PDB entry 7ZYW | X-ray diffraction, 2.45 A resolution | chains A and E of the 6 polymer chains in the assembly

Chain A:
Name: Tubulin alpha-1B chain
Source organism: Bos taurus
UniProt: P81947 (TBA1B_BOVIN); residues 1-451 here = UniProt positions 1-451
Chain sequence (451 residues; row label = number of the first residue in the row):
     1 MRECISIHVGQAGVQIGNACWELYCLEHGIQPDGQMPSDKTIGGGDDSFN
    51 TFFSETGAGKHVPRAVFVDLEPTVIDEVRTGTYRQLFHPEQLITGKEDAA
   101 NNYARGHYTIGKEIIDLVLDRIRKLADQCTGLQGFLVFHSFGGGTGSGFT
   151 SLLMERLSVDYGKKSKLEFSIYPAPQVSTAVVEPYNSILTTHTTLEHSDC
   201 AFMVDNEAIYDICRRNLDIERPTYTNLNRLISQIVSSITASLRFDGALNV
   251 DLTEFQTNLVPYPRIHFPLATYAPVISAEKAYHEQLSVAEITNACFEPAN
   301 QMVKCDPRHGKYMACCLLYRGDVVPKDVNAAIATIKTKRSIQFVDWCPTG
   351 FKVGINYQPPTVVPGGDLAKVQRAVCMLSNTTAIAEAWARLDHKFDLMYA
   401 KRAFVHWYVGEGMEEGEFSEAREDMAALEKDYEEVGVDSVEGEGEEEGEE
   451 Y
Unresolved in the structure: 281-282, 438-451
Ion coordination: Ca2+: Asp39, Thr41, Gly44, Glu55
Residues lining bound ligands: GTP (guanosine-5'-triphosphate): Gly10, Gln11, Ala12, Gln15, Ile16, Asp69, Asp98, Ala99, Ala100, Asn101, Ser140, Gly142, Gly143, Gly144, Thr145, Gly146, Ile171, Pro173, Val177, Ser178, Glu183, Asn206, Ile209, Tyr224, Leu227, Asn228, Ile231
From the paper describing this entry:
  - binding site for the ligand KG0: Thr179

Chain E:
Name: Stathmin-4
Source organism: Rattus norvegicus
UniProt: P63043 (STMN4_RAT); residues -43 to 145 here correspond to UniProt positions 1-189 (UniProt number = residue number + 44)
Chain sequence (189 residues; numbered -43 to 145; the number before each row is that of its first residue; numbers below 1 keep their minus sign (Met-43 is residue -43)):
   -43 MTLAAYKEKMKELPLVSLFCSCFLSDPLNKSSYKYEADTVDLNWCVISDM
     7 EVIELNKCTSGQSFEVILKPPSFDGVPEFNASLPRRRDPSLEEIQKKLEA
    57 AEERRKYQEAELLKHLAEKREHEREVIQKAIEENNNFIKMAKEKLAQKME
   107 SNKENREAHLAAMLERLQEKDKHAEEVRKNKELKEEASR
Unresolved in the structure: -43 to 5, 29-43, 140-145
UniProt features mapped onto this chain:
  - modified residue: Ser46 (Phosphoserine)
  - lipidation (S-palmitoyl cysteine): Cys-24, Cys-22

How chain A and chain E interact:
Contacting residue pairs - 63 pairs, chain A then chain E:
  His107(A) - Leu54(E)
  Tyr108(A) - Lys53(E)
  Tyr108(A) - Ala57(E)  hydrophobic
  Tyr108(A) - Arg61(E)
  Thr109(A) - Arg61(E)  hydrogen bond
  Lys112(A) - Leu54(E)
  Lys112(A) - Glu55(E)
  Lys112(A) - Glu58(E)  salt bridge
  Glu155(A) - Ile50(E)
  Arg156(A) - Leu47(E)
  Arg156(A) - Ile50(E)
  Arg156(A) - Gln51(E)
  Ser158(A) - Asp44(E)
  Val159(A) - Pro45(E)
  His197(A) - Pro45(E)
  Asp245(A) - Cys14(E)
  Asp245(A) - Ser16(E)
  Ala247(A) - Asn12(E)
  Ala247(A) - Ser19(E)
  Leu248(A) - Ser19(E)
  Pro325(A) - Gln18(E)
  Pro325(A) - Phe20(E)  hydrophobic
  Asn329(A) - Met6(E)
  Asn329(A) - Val8(E)
  Asn329(A) - Phe20(E)
  Asn329(A) - Val22(E)
  Ile332(A) - Met6(E)  hydrophobic
  Ile332(A) - Leu24(E)  hydrophobic
  Asp345(A) - Pro27(E)
  Asp345(A) - Ser28(E)  hydrogen bond (backbone-backbone)
  Trp346(A) - Pro27(E)
  Cys347(A) - Pro27(E)
  Pro348(A) - Lys25(E)
  Pro348(A) - Pro27(E)
  Thr349(A) - Ile23(E)
  Thr349(A) - Leu24(E)  hydrogen bond (backbone-backbone)
  Thr349(A) - Lys25(E)  hydrogen bond (backbone-backbone)
  Gly350(A) - Val22(E)
  Gly350(A) - Ile23(E)
  Gly350(A) - Leu24(E)
  Phe351(A) - Glu21(E)
  Phe351(A) - Val22(E)  hydrogen bond (backbone-backbone)
  Phe351(A) - Leu24(E)  hydrophobic
  Lys352(A) - Phe20(E)
  Lys352(A) - Glu21(E)  salt bridge
  Val353(A) - Ser19(E)
  Val353(A) - Phe20(E)  hydrogen bond (backbone-backbone)
  Gly354(A) - Gln18(E)
  Ile355(A) - Gly17(E)
  Ile355(A) - Gln18(E)  hydrogen bond (backbone-backbone)
  Asn356(A) - Ser16(E)
  Tyr357(A) - Thr15(E)
  Tyr357(A) - Ser16(E)  hydrogen bond (backbone-backbone)
  Tyr357(A) - Gly17(E)
  Tyr357(A) - Gln18(E)  hydrogen bond
  Val409(A) - Gln64(E)  hydrogen bond (backbone-side chain)
  Gly410(A) - Arg61(E)
  Gly410(A) - Gln64(E)
  Glu411(A) - Arg61(E)  hydrogen bond (backbone-side chain)
  Gly412(A) - Ala57(E)
  Gly412(A) - Arg60(E)  hydrogen bond (backbone-side chain)
  Gly412(A) - Arg61(E)
  Glu414(A) - Arg60(E)  salt bridge
Other interface residues (no listed pair), chain A (38 interface residues in all): Leu152, Glu196, Gly246, Val328, Ala333
Other interface residues (no listed pair), chain E (32 interface residues in all): Pro26, Ser46

Overview:
Chain A and chain E form an interface of 38 and 32 residues respectively, with 12 hydrogen bonds and 3 salt
bridges. Polar pairs include Lys112(A)-Glu58(E), Lys352(A)-Glu21(E) and Glu414(A)-Arg60(E). Bound to chain A:
GTP. Asp39(A), Thr41(A), Gly44(A) and Glu55(A) coordinate Ca2+. From the paper: a binding site for the ligand
KG0 at Thr179(A).
Here chain A is Tubulin alpha-1B chain (Bos taurus) and chain E is Stathmin-4 (Rattus norvegicus). Entry 7ZYW
(Crystal structure of T2R-TTL-PM534 complex) was determined by X-ray diffraction.
